2JH6 - chains D and H of the 3 polymer chains in the assembly; structure by X-ray diffraction, 2.21 A resolution.

[Chain D]
Protein: Thrombin heavy chain
Source organism: Homo sapiens
Notes: EC 3.4.21.5; fragment: heavy chain, residues 364-622
UniProt: P00734 (THRB_HUMAN); the construct lacks a stretch of the UniProt sequence, so the offset changes along the chain: 16-37 = UniProt 364-385; 38-60 = UniProt 387-409; 61-77 = UniProt 419-435; 78-97 = UniProt 437-456; 7 more segments
Chain sequence (259 residues; numbered 16 to 247 plus 28 insertion-coded residues; 1 number in that range is skipped by the numbering (no residue carries it; nothing is unmodelled there); the number before each row is that of its first residue; a row labelled like 60A-60I holds insertion residues (60A, then the next letters in order)):
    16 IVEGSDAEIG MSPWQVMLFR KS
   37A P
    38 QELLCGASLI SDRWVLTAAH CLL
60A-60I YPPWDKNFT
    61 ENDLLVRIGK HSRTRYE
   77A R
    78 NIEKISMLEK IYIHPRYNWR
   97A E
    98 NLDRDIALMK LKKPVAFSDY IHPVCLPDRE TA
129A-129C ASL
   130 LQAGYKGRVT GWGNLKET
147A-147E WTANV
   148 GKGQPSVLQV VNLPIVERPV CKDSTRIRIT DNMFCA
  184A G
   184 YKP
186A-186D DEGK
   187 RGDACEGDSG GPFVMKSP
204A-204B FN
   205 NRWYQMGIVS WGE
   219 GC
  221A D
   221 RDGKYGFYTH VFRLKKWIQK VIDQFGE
Not modelled in the structure: 147A-147E, 148-149, 247
Disulfide bonds: Cys42-Cys58, Cys168-Cys182, Cys191-Cys220
Ion coordination: Ca2+: Lys169, Thr172, Phe204A; Na+: Arg221, Lys224
Residues lining bound ligands: 894 (2-(5-chloro-2-thienyl)-N-{(3S)-1-[(1S)-1-methyl-2-morpholin-4-yl-2-oxoethyl]-2-oxopyrrolidin-3-yl}ethanesulfonamide): His57, Tyr60A, Trp60D, Leu99, Asp189, Ala190, Cys191, Glu192, Ser195, Val213, Ser214, Trp215, Gly216, Glu217, Gly219, Cys220, Gly226, Phe227, Tyr228
Swiss-Prot annotation at these positions:
  - region: Ala183 to Val200 (High affinity receptor-binding region which is also known as the TP508 peptide)
  - active site (Charge relay system): His57, Asp102, Ser195
  - glycosylation: Asn60G (N-linked (GlcNAc...) (complex) asparagine)

[Chain H]
Protein: Hirudin iiia
UniProt: P28507 (ITHG_HIRME); numbering as in UniProt (aligned over 55-64)
Chain sequence (10 residues; each row starts with the number of its first residue):
    55 DFEEIPEEYL
Modified positions: Tyr63 (o-sulfo-l-tyrosine; TYS)
Swiss-Prot annotation at these positions:
  - region: Asp55 to Leu64 (Interaction with fibrinogen-binding exosite of thrombin)
  - modified residue: Tyr63 (Sulfotyrosine)

[How chain D and chain H interact]
Pairs across the interface (23; chain D residue first):
  Phe34(D) - Phe56(H)  hydrophobic
  Gln38(D) - Phe56(H)
  Gln38(D) - Glu57(H)
  Gln38(D) - Ile59(H)
  Glu39(D) - Phe56(H)
  Leu40(D) - Phe56(H)
  Leu65(D) - Ile59(H)  hydrophobic
  Leu65(D) - Tyr63(H)
  Arg67(D) - Ile59(H)
  Arg73(D) - Asp55(H)  salt bridge
  Arg73(D) - Phe56(H)
  Thr74(D) - Asp55(H)
  Thr74(D) - Phe56(H)
  Thr74(D) - Glu57(H)  hydrogen bond (backbone-backbone)
  Arg75(D) - Glu57(H)
  Tyr76(D) - Glu57(H)  hydrogen bond (backbone-side chain)
  Tyr76(D) - Glu58(H)
  Tyr76(D) - Pro60(H)
  Tyr76(D) - Tyr63(H)
  Glu80(D) - Tyr63(H)
  Lys81(D) - Tyr63(H)
  Ile82(D) - Ile59(H)  hydrophobic
  Ile82(D) - Tyr63(H)
Also at the interface, not in a pair above, chain D (17 interface residues in all): Met32, Lys36, Met84, Gln151
Also at the interface, not in a pair above, chain H (8 interface residues in all): Leu64

[In short]
17 residues of chain D face 8 of chain H across their interface, with 2 hydrogen bonds and 1 salt bridge.
Among the polar pairs are Arg73(D)-Asp55(H), Tyr76(D)-Glu57(H) and Thr74(D)-Glu57(H). Bound to chain D:
compound 894. UniProt lists 3 active-site residues on chain D.
Chain D is Thrombin heavy chain (Homo sapiens) and chain H is Hirudin iiia; the structure, Human Thrombin
Hirugen Inhibitor complex, was determined by X-ray diffraction (same publication as 2JH0 and 2JH5).
